PDB entry 6J5A | electron microscopy, 4.35 A resolution (low resolution: residue-level contacts below are approximate; hydrogen-bond / salt-bridge calls are withheld) | chains P and u of the 18 polymer chains in the assembly

# Chain P
Molecule: Mitochondrial H+ transporting ATP synthase subunit c isoform 1
Organism: Sus scrofa
UniProtKB: Q4VT52 (Q4VT52_PIG); residues 2-73 here correspond to UniProt positions 63-134 (UniProt number = residue number + 61)
Amino-acid sequence (72 residues; numbered 2 to 73; the number before each row is that of its first residue):
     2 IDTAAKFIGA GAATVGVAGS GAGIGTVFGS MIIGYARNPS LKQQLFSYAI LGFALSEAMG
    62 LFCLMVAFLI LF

# Chain u
Molecule: ATP synthase membrane subunit 6.8PL
Organism: Sus scrofa
Amino-acid sequence (42 residues; numbered 1 to 42; the number before each row is that of its first residue; X marks 42 residues of unknown identity (built as UNK)):
     1 XXXXXXXXXX XXXXXXXXXX XXXXXXXXXX XXXXXXXXXX XX

# How chain P and chain u interact
Chain P residues in contact with chain u, 9 residues: Ile2, Ile9, Ala13, Val16, Ala19, Gly20, Ala23, Gly24, Thr27

# In short
Chain P and chain u make no direct contact in this assembly.
Chain P is Mitochondrial H+ transporting ATP synthase subunit c isoform 1 and chain u is ATP synthase membrane
subunit 6.8PL, both from Sus scrofa; the structure, Cryo-EM structure of the mammalian DP-state ATP synthase
FO section, was determined by electron microscopy together with 6J54 from the same study.
